Entry 8W8A (electron microscopy, 2.80 A resolution); this record covers chains A and B of the 5 polymer chains in the assembly.

Chain A:
Name: Guanine nucleotide-binding protein G(s) subunit alpha isoforms short
Organism: Homo sapiens
Sequence (246 residues; numbered 1 to 246; the number before each row is that of its first residue):
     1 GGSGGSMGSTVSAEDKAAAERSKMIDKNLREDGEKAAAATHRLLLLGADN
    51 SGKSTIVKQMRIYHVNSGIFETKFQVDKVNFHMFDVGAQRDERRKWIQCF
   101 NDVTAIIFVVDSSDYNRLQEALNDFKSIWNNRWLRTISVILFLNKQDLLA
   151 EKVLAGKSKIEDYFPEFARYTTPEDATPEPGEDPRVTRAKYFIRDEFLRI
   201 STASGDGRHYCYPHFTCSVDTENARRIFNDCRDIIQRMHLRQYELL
Unresolved in the structure: 1-10

Chain B:
Name: Guanine nucleotide-binding protein G(I)/G(S)/G(T) subunit beta-1
Organism: Homo sapiens
UniProt: P62873 (GBB1_HUMAN); numbering as in UniProt (aligned over 2-340)
Sequence (345 residues; row label = number of the first residue in the row; numbers below 1 keep their minus sign (Met-4 is residue -4)):
    -4 MGSLLQSELDQLRQEAEQLKNQIRDARKACADATLSQITNNIDPVGRIQM
    46 RTRRTLRGHLAKIYAMHWGTDSRLLVSASQDGKLIIWDSYTTNKVHAIPL
    96 RSSWVMTCAYAPSGNYVACGGLDNICSIYNLKTREGNVRVSRELAGHTGY
   146 LSCCRFLDDNQIVTSSGDTTCALWDIETGQQTTTFTGHTGDVMSLSLAPD
   196 TRLFVSGACDASAKLWDVREGMCRQTFTGHESDINAICFFPNGNAFATGS
   246 DDATCRLFDLRADQELMTYSHDNIICGITSVSFSKSGRLLLAGYDDFNCN
   296 VWDALKADRAGVLAGHDNRVSCLGVTDDGMAVATGSWDSFLKIWN
Unresolved in the structure: -4 to 2
Construct notes: initiating methionine (-4); expression tag (-3 to 1)

Chain A / chain B interface:
Contacting residue pairs - 52 pairs, chain A then chain B:
  Arg21(A) - Val90(B)  hydrogen bond (side chain-backbone)
  Arg21(A) - His91(B)
  Ser22(A) - Asn88(B)
  Ser22(A) - Lys89(B)  hydrogen bond (side chain-backbone)
  Ile25(A) - Lys89(B)
  Ile25(A) - Ala92(B)  hydrophobic
  Leu29(A) - Gly53(B)
  Leu29(A) - Ile80(B)  hydrophobic
  Leu29(A) - Ala92(B)  hydrophobic
  Asp32(A) - Lys78(B)  salt bridge
  Gly33(A) - Leu55(B)
  Arg42(A) - Gln75(B)
  Arg42(A) - Trp99(B)
  Asn66(A) - Asp118(B)
  Gly68(A) - Leu117(B)
  Gly68(A) - Asn119(B)
  Ile69(A) - Trp99(B)
  Ile69(A) - Leu117(B)  hydrophobic
  Phe84(A) - Trp99(B)  hydrophobic
  Ala88(A) - Asn119(B)  hydrogen bond (backbone-side chain)
  Ala88(A) - Thr143(B)
  Gln89(A) - Leu117(B)
  Gln89(A) - Asn119(B)  hydrogen bond
  Gln89(A) - Gly144(B)
  Gln89(A) - Tyr145(B)  hydrogen bond (side chain-backbone)
  Arg90(A) - Gly162(B)  hydrogen bond (side chain-backbone)
  Arg90(A) - Thr164(B)
  Arg90(A) - Gly185(B)
  Arg90(A) - Asp186(B)  salt bridge
  Glu92(A) - Asp186(B)
  Arg94(A) - Cys204(B)  hydrogen bond (side chain-backbone)
  Arg94(A) - Asp228(B)  salt bridge
  Lys95(A) - Tyr145(B)
  Lys95(A) - Cys204(B)
  Lys95(A) - Asp228(B)  salt bridge
  Lys95(A) - Asn230(B)  hydrogen bond
  Lys95(A) - Asp246(B)  salt bridge
  Trp96(A) - Leu117(B)  hydrophobic
  Trp96(A) - Tyr145(B)
  Gln98(A) - Arg314(B)  hydrogen bond
  Cys99(A) - Tyr59(B)
  Cys99(A) - Trp99(B)
  Cys99(A) - Met101(B)  hydrophobic
  Phe100(A) - Trp99(B)  hydrophobic
  Phe100(A) - Leu117(B)  hydrophobic
  Asn101(A) - Lys57(B)
  Asn101(A) - Trp332(B)
  Asp102(A) - Lys57(B)
  Asp102(A) - Gln75(B)  hydrogen bond
  Trp133(A) - Asp290(B)
  Trp133(A) - Arg314(B)
  Trp133(A) - Trp332(B)  hydrophobic
Also at the interface, not in a pair above, chain A (27 interface residues in all): Ala18, Ala19, Asp26
Also at the interface, not in a pair above, chain B (33 interface residues in all): Asp163, Met188

Overview:
27 residues of chain A face 33 of chain B across their interface; the contacts include 10 hydrogen bonds and 5
salt bridges. Among the polar pairs are Asp32(A)-Lys78(B), Arg90(A)-Asp186(B) and Arg94(A)-Asp228(B).
Here chain A is Guanine nucleotide-binding protein G(s) subunit alpha isoforms short and chain B is Guanine
nucleotide-binding protein G(I)/G(S)/G(T) subunit beta-1, both from Homo sapiens. Entry 8W8A (Cryo-EM
structure of the RO5256390-TAAR1 complex) was determined by electron microscopy (same publication as 8W87,
8W88 and 8W89).
